6RDB - chains P and U of the 20 polymer chains in the assembly; structure by electron microscopy, 2.80 A resolution.

Chain P:
Protein: Mitochondrial ATP synthase subunit OSCP
Source organism: Polytomella sp. Pringsheim 198.80
UniProtKB: D8V7I1 (D8V7I1_9CHLO); residues 1-229 here = UniProt positions 1-229
Amino-acid sequence (229 residues; each row starts with the number of its first residue):
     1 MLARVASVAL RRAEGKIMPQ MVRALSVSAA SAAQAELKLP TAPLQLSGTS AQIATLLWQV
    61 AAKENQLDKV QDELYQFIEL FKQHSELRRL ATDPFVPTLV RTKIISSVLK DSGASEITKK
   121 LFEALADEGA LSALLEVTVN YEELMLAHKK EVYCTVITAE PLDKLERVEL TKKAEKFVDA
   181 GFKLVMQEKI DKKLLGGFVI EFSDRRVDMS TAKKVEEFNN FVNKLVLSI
Unresolved in the structure: 1-36, 150-229

Chain U:
Protein: ATP synthase subunit alpha
Source organism: Polytomella sp. Pringsheim 198.80
UniProtKB: A0ZW40 (A0ZW40_9CHLO); residues 1-562 here = UniProt positions 1-562
Amino-acid sequence (562 residues; each row starts with the number of its first residue):
     1 MRSPAAFVAR SGLFKASLGQ SNWAQKAEQM MASVTRTFAA DAKALDELRK PKFSSKYLIQ
    61 HVSQKLIPAV KEWEKSYQPP VIHLGRVLSV GDGIARVYGL KSVQAGELVC FDSGVKGMAL
   121 NLQADHVGVV VFGNDSVIHQ GDLVYRTGQI VNVPIGPGTL GRVTDGLGQP IDGKGPLTNV
   181 RSSLVEVKAP GIIARQSVRE PLFTGVKAVD ALVPIGRGQR ELIIGDRQTG KTAVAIDAII
   241 HQKNCNEQVP KAQRVYCVYV AVGQKRSTVA QLVKLFTQTG AMRYTIMVSA TASDAAPLQF
   301 LAPYSGCAMA EYFRDTGKHG LIIYDDLSKQ SVAYRQMSLL LRRPPGREAF PGDVFYLHSR
   361 LLERAAKLSK ELGGGSLTAF PVIETQAGDV SAYIATNVIS ITDGQIFLET ELFYKGIRPA
   421 LNVGLSVSRV GSAAQFPGMK QVAGTLKLEL AQYREVAAFA QFGSDLDAAT QYVLERGARL
   481 TEMLKQKQFA PIPIERQTVA VYAATKGFLD KVRVQDIVAA EEAVISQVNP AVFKILKANG
   541 KITPALDAHL KAELRKVKLP GA
Unresolved in the structure: 1-39
Sequence notes: conflict Arg-266 (Lys in A0ZW40)
Bound ions: Mg2+: Thr-232 (together with ATP)
Small-molecule neighbours: ATP (adenosine-5'-triphosphate): Asp-226, Arg-227, Gln-228, Thr-229, Gly-230, Lys-231, Thr-232, Ala-233, Glu-384, Phe-413, Arg-418, Pro-419, Gln-486, Lys-487, Gln-488
What the authors report for this chain:
  - binding site for the ligand ADP: Arg-429

How chain P and chain U interact:
Residue-residue contacts (67):
  Lys-69(P) / Tyr-57(U)  hydrogen bond
  Asp-72(P) / Phe-53(U)
  Asp-72(P) / Ser-55(U)
  Glu-73(P) / Tyr-57(U)  hydrogen bond
  Glu-73(P) / Leu-58(U)
  Tyr-75(P) / Lys-52(U)
  Tyr-75(P) / Phe-53(U)
  Gln-76(P) / Ser-55(U)
  Gln-76(P) / Lys-56(U)
  Gln-76(P) / Tyr-57(U)  hydrogen bond (side chain-backbone)
  Gln-76(P) / Leu-58(U)  hydrogen bond (side chain-backbone)
  Gln-76(P) / Ile-59(U)  hydrogen bond (side chain-backbone)
  Phe-77(P) / Leu-58(U)  hydrophobic
  Ile-78(P) / Leu-48(U)
  Glu-79(P) / Pro-51(U)
  Glu-79(P) / Phe-53(U)
  Glu-79(P) / Ile-59(U)
  Leu-80(P) / Leu-58(U)
  Leu-80(P) / Ile-59(U)
  Leu-80(P) / Val-62(U)  hydrophobic
  Lys-82(P) / Arg-49(U)  hydrogen bond (side chain-backbone)
  His-84(P) / Ser-63(U)  hydrogen bond
  His-84(P) / Leu-66(U)
  His-84(P) / Ile-67(U)
  Glu-86(P) / Val-70(U)
  Glu-86(P) / Tyr-77(U)
  Leu-87(P) / Leu-66(U)  hydrophobic
  Arg-89(P) / Gln-78(U)  hydrogen bond (side chain-backbone)
  Arg-89(P) / Pro-79(U)
  Arg-89(P) / Pro-80(U)
  Leu-90(P) / Tyr-77(U)
  Asp-93(P) / Tyr-98(U)
  Pro-94(P) / Leu-88(U)  hydrophobic
  Pro-94(P) / Tyr-98(U)
  Phe-95(P) / Gln-78(U)
  Phe-95(P) / Arg-86(U)
  Phe-95(P) / Val-87(U)
  Phe-95(P) / Leu-88(U)  hydrophobic
  Phe-95(P) / Tyr-98(U)  hydrophobic
  Val-96(P) / Tyr-77(U)  hydrophobic
  Pro-97(P) / Ser-76(U)
  Val-100(P) / Trp-73(U)  hydrophobic
  Val-100(P) / Ser-76(U)
  Val-100(P) / Tyr-77(U)  hydrophobic
  Ile-104(P) / Leu-66(U)  hydrophobic
  Ile-104(P) / Ala-69(U)
  Ile-104(P) / Trp-73(U)
  Ser-107(P) / Ala-69(U)
  Val-108(P) / His-61(U)  hydrogen bond (backbone-side chain)
  Val-108(P) / Val-62(U)
  Val-108(P) / Lys-65(U)
  Val-108(P) / Leu-66(U)  hydrophobic
  Val-108(P) / Ala-69(U)  hydrophobic
  Lys-110(P) / His-61(U)  hydrogen bond (backbone-side chain)
  Ser-112(P) / Tyr-57(U)  hydrogen bond (side chain-backbone)
  Ser-112(P) / His-61(U)
  Gly-113(P) / Tyr-57(U)
  Gly-113(P) / Leu-58(U)
  Leu-135(P) / Leu-48(U)
  Glu-136(P) / Ala-40(U)
  Glu-136(P) / Leu-45(U)
  Val-139(P) / Ala-44(U)  hydrophobic
  Val-139(P) / Leu-45(U)  hydrophobic
  Val-139(P) / Leu-48(U)  hydrophobic
  Asn-140(P) / Ala-40(U)
  Glu-142(P) / Leu-48(U)
  Glu-143(P) / Ala-40(U)
Also at the interface, not in a pair above, chain P (36 interface residues in all): Thr-92, Lys-103, Thr-138
Also at the interface, not in a pair above, chain U (34 interface residues in all): Asp-41, Gln-140, Gly-141

Summary:
36 residues of chain P and 34 residues of chain U are in contact, with 11 hydrogen bonds. Polar pairs include
Lys-69(P)/Tyr-57(U), Glu-73(P)/Tyr-57(U) and Gln-76(P)/Tyr-57(U). Chain U binds ATP. The paper reports a
binding site for the ligand ADP at Arg-429(U).
Chain P is Mitochondrial ATP synthase subunit OSCP and chain U is ATP synthase subunit alpha, both from
Polytomella sp. Pringsheim 198.80; the structure, CryoEM structure of Polytomella F-ATP synthase, Primary
rotary state 1, focussed refinement of F1 head and ..., was determined by electron microscopy together with
6RD4, 6RD5, 6RD6, 6RD7, 6RD8, 6RD9 and 46 further entries from the same study.
